PDB entry 6A7J | X-ray diffraction, 2.71 A resolution | chain A

== Chain A ==
Name: Cytochrome P450
From: Streptomyces violaceoruber
UniProt: A0A1V0UEC8 (A0A1V0UEC8_STRVN); residue numbers follow UniProt; this construct covers 1-409
Chain sequence (411 residues; numbered -1 to 409; the number before each row is that of its first residue; numbers below 1 keep their minus sign (Arg-1 is residue -1)):
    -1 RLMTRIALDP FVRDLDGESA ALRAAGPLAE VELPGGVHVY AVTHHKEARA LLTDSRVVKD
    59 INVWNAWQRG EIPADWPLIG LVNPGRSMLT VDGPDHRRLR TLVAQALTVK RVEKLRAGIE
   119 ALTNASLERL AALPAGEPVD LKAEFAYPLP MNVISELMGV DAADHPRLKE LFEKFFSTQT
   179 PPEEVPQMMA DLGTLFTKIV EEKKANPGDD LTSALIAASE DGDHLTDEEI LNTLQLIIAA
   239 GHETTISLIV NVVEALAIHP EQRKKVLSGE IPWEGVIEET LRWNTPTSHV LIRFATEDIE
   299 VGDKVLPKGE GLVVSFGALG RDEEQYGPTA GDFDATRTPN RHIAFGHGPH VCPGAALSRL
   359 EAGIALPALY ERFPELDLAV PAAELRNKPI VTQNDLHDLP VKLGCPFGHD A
Not modelled in the structure: -1, 407-409
Differences from the reference sequence: expression tag (-1 to 0)
Ion coordination: heme Fe near Cys350 (its only coordinating residue here)
Residues lining bound ligands:
  - heme (HEM): Leu50, Lys57, Met86, Leu87, His94, Arg98, Leu105, Ile152, Leu234, Ile235, Ala238, Gly239, Thr242, Thr243, Leu246, Leu279, Thr283, Pro284, Val288, Arg291, Phe314, Ala342, Phe343, Gly344, Pro347, His348, Val349, Cys350, Pro351, Gly352, Leu355, Ser356
  - testosterone (TES): Gly78, Leu79, Pro82, Leu87, Phe173, Phe174, Gln233, Leu234, Ala237, Ala238, Thr242, Thr285, Gln391
What the authors report for this chain:
  - binding site for heme: Lys57, His94, Arg98, Arg291, His348
  - heme coordination: Cys350
  - binding site for testosterone: Leu79, Pro82, Leu87, Phe173, Phe174, Gln233, Leu234, Ala237, Ala238, Thr242, Thr285, Gln391
  - specificity-determining residues: Leu79, Pro82, Leu87, Leu234, Thr285
  - conformationally variable residues (helix shift): Ala238

== Overview ==
Bound to chain A: heme and testosterone. The paper reports a binding site for testosterone at Leu79, Pro82 and
Leu87 among others; a binding site for heme at Lys57, His94 and Arg98 among others.
Chain A is Cytochrome P450 (Streptomyces violaceoruber); the structure, Testerone bound CYP154C4 from
Streptomyces sp. ATCC 11861, was determined by X-ray diffraction together with 6A7I from the same study.
